6B07 - chains A and B; structure by X-ray diffraction, 1.98 A resolution.

== Chain A (and B) ==
Name: Farnesyl diphosphate synthase
From: Choristoneura fumiferana
Notes: EC 2.5.1.-; chain B of this document is another copy of the same molecule, construct and numbering; everything in this record applies to it too
UniProtKB: Q1XAB1 (Q1XAB1_CHOFU); residue numbers follow UniProt; this construct covers 57-397
Sequence (341 residues; each row starts with the number of its first residue):
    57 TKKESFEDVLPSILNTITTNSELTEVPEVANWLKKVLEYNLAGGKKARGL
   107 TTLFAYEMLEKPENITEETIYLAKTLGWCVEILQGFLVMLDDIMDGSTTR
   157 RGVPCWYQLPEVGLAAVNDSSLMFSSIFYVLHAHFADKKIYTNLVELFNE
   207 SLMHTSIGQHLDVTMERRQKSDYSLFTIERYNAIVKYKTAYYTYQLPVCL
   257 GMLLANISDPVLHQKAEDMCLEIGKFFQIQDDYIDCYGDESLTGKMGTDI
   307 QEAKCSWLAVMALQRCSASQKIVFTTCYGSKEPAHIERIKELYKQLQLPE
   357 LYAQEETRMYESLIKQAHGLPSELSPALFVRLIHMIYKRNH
Bound ions: Mg2+ site 1: D147, D151 (together with C6M); Mg2+ site 2: D287 (together with C6M)
Small-molecule neighbours: C6M (2-(2,2-diphosphonoethyl)-1-propylpyridin-1-ium): R104, V144, D147, D151, R156, T211, Q215, K244, T245, Y248, T249, F283, Q284, D287, K301, D305

== How chain A and chain B interact ==
Contacting residue pairs (79):
  E78(A) - H210(B)
  E78(A) - Y243(B)  hydrogen bond
  E78(A) - Y247(B)
  L79(A) - I213(B)  hydrophobic
  E81(A) - Y243(B)
  V82(A) - I213(B)  hydrophobic
  V82(A) - L217(B)  hydrophobic
  V82(A) - Y243(B)  hydrophobic
  E84(A) - L217(B)
  E84(A) - T220(B)
  E84(A) - R236(B)  salt bridge
  V85(A) - I213(B)
  V85(A) - H216(B)
  V85(A) - L217(B)  hydrophobic
  W88(A) - H216(B)  hydrogen bond
  F142(A) - S177(B)
  I149(A) - L170(B)  hydrophobic
  M150(A) - A171(B)  hydrophobic
  M150(A) - V173(B)  hydrophobic
  M150(A) - N174(B)
  L170(A) - I149(B)  hydrophobic
  L170(A) - M150(B)
  L170(A) - L170(B)  hydrophobic
  A171(A) - M150(B)  hydrophobic
  A171(A) - V219(B)  hydrophobic
  V173(A) - M150(B)  hydrophobic
  V173(A) - V173(B)  hydrophobic
  N174(A) - M150(B)
  N174(A) - S212(B)  hydrogen bond (side chain-backbone)
  N174(A) - Q215(B)
  N174(A) - H216(B)
  S177(A) - L146(B)
  S177(A) - L208(B)
  S177(A) - S212(B)
  L178(A) - M209(B)  hydrophobic
  L178(A) - S212(B)
  L178(A) - I213(B)
  F180(A) - F180(B)  hydrophobic
  S181(A) - L208(B)
  S181(A) - M209(B)
  S182(A) - M209(B)
  F184(A) - N205(B)
  Y185(A) - E206(B)
  Y185(A) - M209(B)
  H188(A) - E202(B)  salt bridge
  Y197(A) - E202(B)  hydrogen bond
  T198(A) - T198(B)
  V201(A) - V201(B)  hydrophobic
  E202(A) - H188(B)
  E202(A) - Y197(B)  hydrogen bond
  N205(A) - S181(B)  hydrogen bond
  N205(A) - F184(B)
  N205(A) - Y185(B)
  E206(A) - Y185(B)
  L208(A) - S177(B)
  M209(A) - L178(B)  hydrophobic
  M209(A) - S181(B)  hydrogen bond (backbone-side chain)
  M209(A) - S182(B)
  M209(A) - Y185(B)
  H210(A) - E78(B)
  S212(A) - N174(B)  hydrogen bond (backbone-side chain)
  S212(A) - S177(B)
  S212(A) - L178(B)
  I213(A) - L79(B)  hydrophobic
  I213(A) - V85(B)
  I213(A) - L178(B)
  Q215(A) - N174(B)
  H216(A) - V85(B)
  H216(A) - W88(B)
  H216(A) - N174(B)
  L217(A) - E84(B)
  L217(A) - V85(B)  hydrophobic
  V219(A) - A171(B)  hydrophobic
  T220(A) - E84(B)
  R236(A) - E84(B)  salt bridge
  Y243(A) - E78(B)  hydrogen bond
  Y243(A) - E81(B)
  Y243(A) - V82(B)  hydrophobic
  Y247(A) - E78(B)
Also at the interface, not in a pair above, chain A (45 interface residues in all): L146, E167, D175, M221
Also at the interface, not in a pair above, chain B (45 interface residues in all): F142, E167, D175, M221

== Summary ==
The chain A/chain B interface involves 45 residues from each chain, with 9 hydrogen bonds and 3 salt bridges.
Among the polar pairs are E84(A)-R236(B), H188(A)-E202(B) and E78(A)-Y243(B). Bound to chain A: compound C6M.
The Mg2+ site 1 is built by D147(A) and D151(A).
Both chains are Farnesyl diphosphate synthase (Choristoneura fumiferana). Entry 6B07 (Crystal structure of
CfFPPS2, a lepidopteran type-II farnesyl diphosphate synthase, complexed with
[1-phosphono-2-(1-propylpyridin-2-yl)ethyl]phosphonic acid (inhibitor 1d)) was determined by X-ray diffraction
(same publication as 6B04 and 6B06).
